Entry 5FMI (X-ray diffraction, 1.49 A resolution); this record covers chain A.

Chain A:
Protein: Bcl-2 homologous antagonist/killer
From: Homo sapiens
Reference sequence: Q16611 (BAK_HUMAN); residues 23-184 here = UniProt positions 23-184
Sequence (162 residues; numbered 23 to 184; the number before each row is that of its first residue):
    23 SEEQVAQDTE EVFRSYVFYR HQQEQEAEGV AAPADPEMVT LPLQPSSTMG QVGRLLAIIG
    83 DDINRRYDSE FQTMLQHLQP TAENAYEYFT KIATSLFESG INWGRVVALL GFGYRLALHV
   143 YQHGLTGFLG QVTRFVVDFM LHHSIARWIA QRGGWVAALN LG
Construct notes: engineered mutation L77 (Gln in Q16611), S166 (Cys in Q16611)
Bound ions: Zn2+ site 1: D30, H99; Zn2+ site 2: E46, E50; Zn2+ site 3: D160, H164
UniProt features mapped onto this chain:
  - motif: V74 to R88 (BH3), S117 to Y136 (BH1), R169 to G184 (BH2)
  - binding site (Zn(2+)): D160, H164
  - mutagenesis: H164 (H164A: Strongly reduced zinc binding and homodimerization)
What the authors report for this chain:
  - mutagenesis - V74A, G75E, L78A, I81A, G82E, D83A, I85A: decreased binding to MCL-1
  - mutagenesis - R76A: unchanged binding to BAK
  - mutagenesis - G75E: abolished expression

Summary:
D30 and H99 coordinate Zn2+ site 1. E46 and E50 coordinate Zn2+ site 2. Curated annotation (UniProt) lists
Zn2+-binding residues D160 and H164 and one mutagenesis site. From the paper: V74A, G75E and L78A, among
others, reduce binding to MCL-1; G75E abolishes expression; 8 substitutions were tested in all.
Chain A is Bcl-2 homologous antagonist/killer (Homo sapiens); the structure, Human Bak Q77L, was determined by
X-ray diffraction (same publication as 5FMJ and 5FMK).
